Entry 7CD9 (X-ray diffraction, 1.60 A resolution); this record covers chains A and B.

[Chain A (and B)]
Name: Histone-lysine N-methyltransferase SETDB1
Source organism: Homo sapiens
Notes: EC 2.1.1.-; chain B of this document is another copy of the same molecule, construct and numbering; everything in this record applies to it too
Reference sequence: Q15047 (SETB1_HUMAN); numbering as in UniProt (aligned over 190-410)
Sequence (240 residues; each row starts with the number of its first residue):
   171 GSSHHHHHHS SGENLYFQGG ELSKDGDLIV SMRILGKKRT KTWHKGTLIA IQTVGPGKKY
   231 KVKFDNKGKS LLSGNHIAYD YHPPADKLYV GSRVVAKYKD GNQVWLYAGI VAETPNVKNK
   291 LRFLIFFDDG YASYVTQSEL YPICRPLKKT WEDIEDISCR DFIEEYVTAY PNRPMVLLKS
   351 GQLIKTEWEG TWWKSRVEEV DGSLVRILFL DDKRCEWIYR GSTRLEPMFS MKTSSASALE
Unresolved in the structure: 171-190, 406-410
Differences from the reference sequence: expression tag (171-189)
Ligand contacts:
  - FVR (3-methyl-2-[[(3R,5R)-1-methyl-5-(4-phenylmethoxyphenyl)piperidin-3-yl]amino]-5H-pyrrolo[3,2-d]pyrimidin-4-one), molecule 1: T210, T212, H214, Y268, D270, W275, Y277, F297, D299, G300, Y301, W358, E386, R394
  - FVR, molecule 2: D270, Q273, W275, D299

[Interface between chain A and chain B]
Pairs across the interface - 28 pairs, chain A then chain B:
  R209(A) - E325(B)
  H214(A) - E359(B)  salt bridge
  D235(A) - E359(B)
  D235(A) - G360(B)
  N236(A) - E359(B)
  N236(A) - G360(B)
  Y268(A) - D270(B)
  D270(A) - Y268(B)  hydrogen bond
  D270(A) - D270(B)
  G271(A) - D270(B)
  N272(A) - R384(B)
  N272(A) - C385(B)  hydrogen bond (backbone-backbone)
  Q273(A) - W358(B)
  Q273(A) - R384(B)  hydrogen bond
  Q273(A) - E386(B)
  V274(A) - R384(B)
  W275(A) - W358(B)  hydrophobic
  W358(A) - Q273(B)
  W358(A) - W275(B)  hydrophobic
  E359(A) - H214(B)  salt bridge
  E359(A) - D235(B)
  G360(A) - D235(B)
  G360(A) - N236(B)
  R384(A) - N272(B)
  R384(A) - Q273(B)  hydrogen bond
  R384(A) - V274(B)
  C385(A) - N272(B)  hydrogen bond (backbone-backbone)
  E386(A) - Q273(B)
Other interface residues (no listed pair), chain A (18 interface residues in all): K215

[Overview]
18 residues of chain A face 16 of chain B across their interface; the contacts include 5 hydrogen bonds and 2
salt bridges. Polar pairs include H214(A)-E359(B), D270(A)-Y268(B) and Q273(A)-R384(B). Chain A binds compound
FVR.
Chain A and chain B are both Histone-lysine N-methyltransferase SETDB1 (Homo sapiens); the structure, Crystal
Structure of SETDB1 tudor domain in complexed with Compound 6, was determined by X-ray diffraction together
with 7CJT, 7C9N and 7CAJ from the same study.
